Entry 5UM3 (X-ray diffraction, 1.20 A resolution); this record covers chain A.

Chain A:
Molecule: E3 ubiquitin-protein ligase UBR2
From: Homo sapiens
Notes: EC 2.3.2.27
UniProtKB: Q8IWV8 (UBR2_HUMAN), isoform Q8IWV8-2; residues 98-167 here = UniProt positions 98-167
Chain sequence (75 residues; numbered 93 to 167; the number before each row is that of its first residue):
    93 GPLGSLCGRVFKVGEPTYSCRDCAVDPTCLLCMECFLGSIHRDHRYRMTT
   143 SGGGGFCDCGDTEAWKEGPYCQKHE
Unresolved in the structure: 93-95
Sequence notes: expression tag (93-97); engineered mutation Leu122 (Val in Q8IWV8)
Swiss-Prot annotation at these positions:
  - binding site (Zn(2+)): Cys99, Cys112, Cys115, Cys124, Cys127, His133, His136, Cys149, Cys151, Cys163, His166
  - binding site (a peptide): Phe148, Asp150, Asp153
  - cross-link (Glycyl lysine isopeptide (Lys-Gly)): Lys158 (interchain with G-Cter in ubiquitin), Lys165 (interchain with G-Cter in ubiquitin)
Metal / ion sites: Zn2+ site 1: Cys99, Cys124, Cys127, Cys149; Zn2+ site 2: Cys112, Cys115, His133, His136; Zn2+ site 3: Cys127, Cys151, Cys163, His166

Overview:
The Zn2+ site 1 is built by Cys99, Cys124, Cys127 and Cys149. Cys112, Cys115, His133 and His136 coordinate
Zn2+ site 2. UniProt lists 11 Zn2+-binding residues and 3 peptide-binding residues.
Chain A is E3 ubiquitin-protein ligase UBR2 (Homo sapiens); the structure, Crystal structure of the V122L
mutant of human UBR-box domain from UBR2, was determined by X-ray diffraction (same publication as 5TDA, 5TDB,
5TDC and 5TDD).
